Entry 3CGB (X-ray diffraction, 1.90 A resolution); this record covers chains A and B.

Chain A (and B):
Name: Pyridine nucleotide-disulfide oxidoreductase, class I
Source organism: Bacillus anthracis str
Notes: chain B of this document is another copy of the same molecule, construct and numbering; everything in this record applies to it too
Reference sequence: Q81TK8 (Q81TK8_BACAN); residue numbers follow UniProt; this construct covers 2-444
Amino-acid sequence (480 residues; row label = number of the first residue in the row; numbers below 1 keep their minus sign (Mse-35 is residue -35)):
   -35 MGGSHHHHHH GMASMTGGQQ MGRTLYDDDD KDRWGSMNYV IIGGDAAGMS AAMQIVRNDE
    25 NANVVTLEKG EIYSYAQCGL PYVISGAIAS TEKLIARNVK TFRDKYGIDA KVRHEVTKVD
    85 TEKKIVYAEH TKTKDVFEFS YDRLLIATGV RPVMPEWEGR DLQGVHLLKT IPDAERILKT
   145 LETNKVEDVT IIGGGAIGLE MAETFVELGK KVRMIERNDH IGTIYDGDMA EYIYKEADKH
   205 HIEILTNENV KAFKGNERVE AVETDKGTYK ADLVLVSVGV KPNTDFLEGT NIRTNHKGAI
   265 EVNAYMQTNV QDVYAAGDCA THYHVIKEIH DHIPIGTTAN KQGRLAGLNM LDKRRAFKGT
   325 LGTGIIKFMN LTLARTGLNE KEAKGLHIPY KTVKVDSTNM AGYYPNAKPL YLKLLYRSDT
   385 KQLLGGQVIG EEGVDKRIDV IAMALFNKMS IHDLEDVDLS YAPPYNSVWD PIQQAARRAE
Disordered / not traced: -35 to 0
Covalently attached groups: coenzyme A (COA) linked to Cys42
Modified positions: Mse-35, Mse-24, Mse-21, Mse-15 (selenomethionine); Mse1, Mse13, Mse17, Mse118, Mse165, Mse178, Mse193, Mse270, Mse314, Mse333, Mse364, Mse407, Mse413 (selenomethionine; parent Met)
Differences from the reference sequence: expression tag (-35 to 1)
Ligand contacts:
  - coenzyme A (COA), molecule 1: Asp9, Ala10, Mse13, Ser14, Mse17, Gln18, Arg21, Ser38, Tyr39, Ala40, Ala60, Arg61, Phe66, Gly300, Asn304, Arg308
  - coenzyme A (COA), molecule 2: Tyr425, Val432, Trp433, Gln438, Arg441, Arg442
  - FAD (flavin-adenine dinucleotide), molecule 1: Ile6, Gly7, Gly8, Asp9, Ala10, Ala11, Gly12, Leu31, Glu32, Lys33, Gly34, Gln41, Pro45, His78, Glu79, Val80, Ala111, Thr112, Gly113, Val114, Leu132, Lys133, Ile161, Glu164, Asn247, Phe250, Ala280, Gly281, Asp282, Pro298, Ile299, Gly300, Thr301, Ala303
  - FAD, molecule 2: Tyr425, Ala426, Pro427

Interface between chain A and chain B:
Contacting residue pairs (116; chain A residue first):
  Ala40(A) with Tyr367(B)
  Cys42(A) with Tyr367(B), hydrogen bond; Tyr425(B), hydrogen bond; Pro427(B)
  Gly43(A) with Tyr367(B)
  Tyr46(A) with Tyr368(B), hydrophobic; Pro427(B), hydrophobic; Pro428(B)
  Ala51(A) with Pro369(B)
  Ile52(A) with Tyr367(B), hydrophobic
  Lys57(A) with Tyr367(B)
  Leu58(A) with Tyr367(B), hydrophobic
  Gly300(A) with Val432(B)
  Thr301(A) with Asp422(B); Tyr425(B); Val432(B)
  Asn304(A) with Val432(B); Trp433(B)
  Lys305(A) with Glu419(B); Val421(B), hydrogen bond (side chain-backbone); Trp433(B); Gln437(B)
  Arg308(A) with Glu419(B), salt bridge; Arg441(B)
  Arg319(A) with His416(B); Glu419(B), salt bridge; Asp420(B), salt bridge
  Lys322(A) with Asp420(B)
  Thr324(A) with Asp422(B), hydrogen bond
  Leu325(A) with Asp422(B), hydrogen bond (backbone-side chain)
  Gly326(A) with Asp422(B), hydrogen bond (backbone-side chain)
  Thr327(A) with Asp422(B), hydrogen bond (side chain-backbone); Ser424(B)
  Ile329(A) with Ser424(B); Tyr425(B); Ala426(B)
  Ile330(A) with Tyr429(B)
  Lys331(A) with Pro428(B); Tyr429(B)
  Thr336(A) with Tyr429(B), hydrogen bond
  Tyr367(A) with Ala40(B); Cys42(B), hydrogen bond; Gly43(B); Ile52(B), hydrophobic; Lys57(B); Leu58(B), hydrophobic
  Tyr368(A) with Tyr46(B), hydrophobic
  Pro369(A) with Ala51(B)
  Asp399(A) with Lys400(B), salt bridge; Tyr429(B)
  Lys400(A) with Asp399(B), salt bridge; Lys400(B); Asp403(B)
  Ile402(A) with Ser424(B)
  Asp403(A) with Lys400(B); Val404(B); Leu423(B); Ser424(B), hydrogen bond
  Val404(A) with Asp403(B); Mse407(B)
  Ala406(A) with Asp422(B)
  Mse407(A) with Val404(B); Mse407(B), hydrophobic; Ala408(B); Mse413(B); Val421(B)
  Ala408(A) with Mse407(B)
  Phe410(A) with Mse413(B), hydrophobic; Asp420(B); Val421(B), hydrophobic
  Asn411(A) with Asn411(B); Mse413(B)
  Mse413(A) with Mse407(B); Phe410(B), hydrophobic; Asn411(B)
  His416(A) with Arg319(B)
  Glu419(A) with Lys305(B); Arg308(B), salt bridge; Arg319(B), salt bridge
  Asp420(A) with Arg319(B), salt bridge; Lys322(B); Phe410(B)
  Val421(A) with Lys305(B); Mse407(B); Phe410(B), hydrophobic
  Asp422(A) with Thr301(B); Thr324(B), hydrogen bond; Leu325(B), hydrogen bond (side chain-backbone); Gly326(B), hydrogen bond (side chain-backbone); Thr327(B), hydrogen bond (backbone-side chain); Ala406(B)
  Leu423(A) with Asp403(B)
  Ser424(A) with Thr327(B); Ile329(B); Ile402(B); Asp403(B), hydrogen bond
  Tyr425(A) with Cys42(B), hydrogen bond; Thr301(B); Ile329(B)
  Ala426(A) with Ile329(B)
  Pro427(A) with Cys42(B)
  Pro428(A) with Tyr46(B); Lys331(B)
  Tyr429(A) with Ile329(B), hydrophobic; Ile330(B); Lys331(B); Thr336(B), hydrogen bond; Asp399(B)
  Val432(A) with Gly300(B); Thr301(B); Asn304(B)
  Trp433(A) with Asn304(B); Lys305(B)
  Gln437(A) with Lys305(B)
  Arg441(A) with Gln18(B); Arg308(B)
Other interface residues (no listed pair), chain A (61 interface residues in all): Gln18, Arg21, Thr302, Gly323, Leu335, Asp417, Leu418, Asn430
Other interface residues (no listed pair), chain B (62 interface residues in all): Arg21, Ile299, Thr302, Gly323, Leu335, Asp417, Leu418, Asn430

In short:
61 residues of chain A and 62 residues of chain B are in contact; the contacts include 17 hydrogen bonds and 8
salt bridges. Polar contacts include Arg308(A)-Glu419(B), Arg319(A)-Glu419(B) and Arg319(A)-Asp420(B). Chain A
binds flavin-adenine dinucleotide and coenzyme A. Covalently linked coenzyme A: at Cys42(A).
Chain A and chain B are both Pyridine nucleotide-disulfide oxidoreductase, class I (Bacillus anthracis str);
the structure, Pyridine Nucleotide Complexes with Bacillus anthracis Coenzyme A-Disulfide Reductase: A
Structural Analysis of Dual NAD(P)H Specificity, was determined by X-ray diffraction (same publication as 3CGC
and 3CGD).
